PDB entry 6JUM | X-ray diffraction, 1.78 A resolution | chains A and C of the 3 polymer chains in the assembly

== Chain A ==
Protein: DNA polymerase IV
From: Mycobacterium smegmatis (strain ATCC 700084 / mc(2)155)
Notes: EC 2.7.7.7
UniProtKB: A0QR77 (A0QR77_MYCS2); residues 1-347 here = UniProt positions 1-347
Sequence (347 residues; numbered 1 to 347; the number before each row is that of its first residue):
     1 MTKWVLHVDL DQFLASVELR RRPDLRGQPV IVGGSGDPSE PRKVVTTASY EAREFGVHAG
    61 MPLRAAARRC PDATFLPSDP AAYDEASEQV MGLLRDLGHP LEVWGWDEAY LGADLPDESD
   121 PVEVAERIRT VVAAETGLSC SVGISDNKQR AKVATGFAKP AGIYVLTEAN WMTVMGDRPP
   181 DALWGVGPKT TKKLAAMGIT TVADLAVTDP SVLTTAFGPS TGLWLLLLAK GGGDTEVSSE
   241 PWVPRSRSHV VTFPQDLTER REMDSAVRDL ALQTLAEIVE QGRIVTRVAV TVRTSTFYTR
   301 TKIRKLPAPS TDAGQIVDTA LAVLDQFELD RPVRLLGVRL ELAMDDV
Construct notes: engineered mutation Thr47 (Cys in A0QR77)
Bound ions: Mg2+ site 1: Asp9, Leu10, Asp107 (together with 0KX); Mg2+ site 2: Asp9, Asp107, Glu108 (together with 0KX) (shared with DC873(C) of chain C)
Residues lining bound ligands: 0KX (2'-deoxy-5'-O-[(R)-hydroxy{[(R)-hydroxy(phosphonooxy)phosphoryl]amino}phosphoryl]cytidine): Asp9, Leu10, Asp11, Gln12, Phe13, Leu14, Thr46, Thr47, Tyr50, Arg53, Ala59, Trp106, Asp107, Lys159
From the paper describing this entry:
  - binding site for 0KX: Thr47
  - specificity-determining residues: Thr47
  - mutagenesis - L14Y: decreased catalytic activity on rCTP
  - mutagenesis - L14Y/C47T: abolished catalytic activity on ribonucleotide

== Chain C ==
Molecule: 18-nt DNA strand
Sequence (18 nucleotides; each row starts with the number of its first residue):
   856 TCTGGGGTCC TAGGACCC
Not modelled in the structure: 856-863
Bound ions: Mg2+: DC873 (together with 0KX) (shared with Asp9(A), Asp107(A), Glu108(A) of chain A)

== Interface between chain A and chain C ==
Pairs across the interface (25; chain A residue first):
  Trp104(A) - DC873(C)  sugar contact
  Asp107(A) - DC873(C)  phosphate contact
  Glu108(A) - DC873(C)  phosphate contact
  Lys152(A) - DC873(C)  salt bridge to the phosphate
  Leu183(A) - DC872(C)  phosphate contact
  Trp184(A) - DC872(C)  phosphate contact
  Gly185(A) - DC871(C)  sugar contact
  Gly185(A) - DC872(C)  hydrogen bond to the phosphate
  Val186(A) - DC871(C)  phosphate contact
  Val186(A) - DC872(C)  phosphate contact
  Gly187(A) - DC871(C)  hydrogen bond to the phosphate
  Gly187(A) - DC872(C)  phosphate contact
  Pro188(A) - DC871(C)  phosphate contact
  Lys189(A) - DA870(C)  phosphate contact
  Lys189(A) - DC871(C)  hydrogen bond to the phosphate
  Thr190(A) - DA870(C)  phosphate contact
  Thr190(A) - DC871(C)  hydrogen bond to the phosphate
  Arg287(A) - DT866(C)  salt bridge to the phosphate
  Arg300(A) - DG868(C)  salt bridge to the phosphate
  Lys302(A) - DA867(C)  phosphate contact
  Ile303(A) - DT866(C)  sugar contact
  Ile303(A) - DA867(C)  hydrogen bond to the phosphate
  Arg304(A) - DT866(C)  phosphate contact
  Lys305(A) - DC865(C)  salt bridge to the phosphate
  Lys305(A) - DT866(C)  hydrogen bond to the phosphate
Also at the interface, not in a pair above, chain A (20 interface residues in all): Asp9, Thr301

== In short ==
The interface between chain A and chain C involves 20 residues on one side and 8 on the other; the contacts
include 6 hydrogen bonds and 4 salt bridges. Polar pairs include Gly185(A)-DC872(C), Gly187(A)-DC871(C) and
Lys189(A)-DC871(C). The paper reports a binding site for 0KX at Thr47(A); L14Y of chain A reduces catalytic
activity on rCTP.
Chain A is DNA polymerase IV (Mycobacterium smegmatis (strain ATCC 700084 / mc(2)155)) and chain C is an 18-nt
DNA strand; the structure, MsDpo4-DNA complex 2, was determined by X-ray diffraction together with 6JUL, 6JUN,
6JUO, 6JUP, 6JUQ, 6JUR and 6JUS from the same study.
